PDB entry 6MAW | X-ray diffraction, 1.75 A resolution | chain A

== Chain A ==
Molecule: Fimbrial adhesin FmlD
Organism: Escherichia coli UTI89
UniProt: J7QR14 (J7QR14_ECOLX); residues 1-160 here correspond to UniProt positions 25-184 (UniProt number = residue number + 24)
Amino-acid sequence (166 residues; row label = number of the first residue in the row):
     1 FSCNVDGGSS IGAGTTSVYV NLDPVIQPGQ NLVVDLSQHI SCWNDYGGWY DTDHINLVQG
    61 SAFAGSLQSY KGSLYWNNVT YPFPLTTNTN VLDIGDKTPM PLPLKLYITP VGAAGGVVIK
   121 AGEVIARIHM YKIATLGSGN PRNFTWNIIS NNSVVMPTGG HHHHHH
Disordered / not traced: 160-166
Differences from the reference sequence: expression tag (161-166)
Disulfide bonds: Cys3-Cys42
Small-molecule neighbours: JC7 (N-[2'-{[2-(acetylamino)-2-deoxy-beta-D-galactopyranosyl]oxy}-6'-(trifluoromethyl)[1,1'-biphenyl]-3-yl]methanesulfonamide): Phe1, Ser2, Ser10, Ile11, Gly12, Asn44, Asp45, Tyr46, Asp51, Asp53, Lys132, Ala134, Gly139, Asn140, Arg142
What the authors report for this chain:
  - binding site for JC7: Phe1, Ser2, Ser10, Ile11, Asp45, Tyr46, Asp53, Lys132, Asn140, Arg142

== In short ==
Bound to chain A: compound JC7. From the paper: a binding site for JC7 at Phe1, Ser2 and Ser10 among others.
Chain A is Fimbrial adhesin FmlD (Escherichia coli UTI89); the structure, F9 Pilus Adhesin FmlH Lectin Domain
from E. coli UTI89 in Complex with Galactoside
N-[(2S,3R,4R,5R,6R)-4,5-dihydroxy-6-(hydroxymethyl)-2-{[S-methyl-6-(trifluoromethyl)-[1,1'-biphenyl]-3'-yl]oxy}oxan-3-yl]acetamide,
was determined by X-ray diffraction, deposited together with 6MAP and 6MAQ.
